6LRR - chains O and H of the 24 polymer chains in the assembly; structure by electron microscopy, 3.37 A resolution.

Chain O:
Molecule: All5250 protein
From: Nostoc sp. (strain PCC 7120 / SAG 25.82 / UTEX 2576)
UniProtKB: Q8YLP6 (Q8YLP6_NOSS1); residues 203-361 here = UniProt positions 203-361
Chain sequence (159 residues; numbered 203 to 361; the number before each row is that of its first residue):
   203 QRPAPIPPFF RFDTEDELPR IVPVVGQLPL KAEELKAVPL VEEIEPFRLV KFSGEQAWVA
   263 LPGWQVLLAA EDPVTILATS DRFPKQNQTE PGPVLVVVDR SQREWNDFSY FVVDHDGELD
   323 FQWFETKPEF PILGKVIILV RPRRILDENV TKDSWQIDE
Not modelled in the structure: 203-205, 347-361

Chain H:
Molecule: Ribulose bisphosphate carboxylase large chain
From: Nostoc sp. (strain PCC 7120 / SAG 25.82 / UTEX 2576)
Notes: EC 4.1.1.39
UniProtKB: P00879 (RBL_NOSS1); numbering as in UniProt (aligned over 1-476)
Chain sequence (476 residues; numbered 1 to 476; the number before each row is that of its first residue):
     1 MSYAQTKTQT KSGYKAGVQD YRLTYYTPDY TPKDTDILAA FRVTPQPGVP FEEAAAAVAA
    61 ESSTGTWTTV WTDLLTDLDR YKGRCYDIEP VPGEDNQFIA YIAYPLDLFE EGSITNVLTS
   121 IVGNVFGFKA LRALRLEDIR FPVAYIKTFQ GPPHGIQVER DKLNKYGRPL LGCTIKPKLG
   181 LSAKNYGRAV YECLRGGLDF TKDDENINSA PFQRWRDRFL FVADAITKAQ AETGEIKGHY
   241 LNVTAPTCEE MLKRAEYAKE LKQPIIMHDY LTAGFTANTT LARWCRDNGV LLHIHRAMHA
   301 VIDRQKNHGI HFRVLAKALR LSGGDHIHTG TVVGKLEGER GITMGFVDLL RENYVEQDKS
   361 RGIYFTQDWA SLPGVMAVAS GGIHVWHMPA LVEIFGDDSV LQFGGGTLGH PWGNAPGATA
   421 NRVALEACVQ ARNEGRNLAR EGNDVIREAA KWSPELAVAC ELWKEIKFEF EAMDTV
Not modelled in the structure: 1-21, 67-73, 463-476
Disulfide bonds: C173-C193
Swiss-Prot annotation at these positions:
  - active site (Proton acceptor): K176, H295
  - binding site (substrate): N124, T174, K178, R296, H328, S380
  - binding site (Mg(2+)): K202, D204, E205
  - site: K335 (Transition state stabilizer)
  - modified residue: K202 (N6-carboxylysine)

Chain O / chain H interface:
Residue-residue contacts (13):
  E217(O) - K129(H)
  D218(O) - Q46(H)
  W266(O) - Q46(H)
  W266(O) - P47(H)
  V268(O) - P47(H)
  V268(O) - G48(H)
  V268(O) - V49(H)
  K287(O) - D95(H)  salt bridge
  N289(O) - D95(H)
  Q290(O) - G93(H)
  I339(O) - G48(H)
  I340(O) - G48(H)
  R343(O) - D95(H)  salt bridge
Other interface residues (no listed pair), chain O (13 interface residues in all): Q267, T291, F310
Other interface residues (no listed pair), chain H (11 interface residues in all): L23, P90, V91, P92

In short:
13 residues of chain O and 11 residues of chain H are in contact; the contacts include 2 salt bridges. Among
the polar pairs are K287(O)-D95(H) and R343(O)-D95(H).
Chain O is All5250 protein and chain H is Ribulose bisphosphate carboxylase large chain, both from Nostoc sp.
(strain PCC 7120 / SAG 25.82 / UTEX 2576); the structure, Cryo-EM structure of RuBisCO-Raf1 from Anabaena sp.
PCC 7120, was determined by electron microscopy, deposited together with 6LRS and 6KKM.
